PDB entry 9J3E | electron microscopy, 3.00 A resolution | chains A and E of the 12 polymer chains in the assembly

[Chain A]
Protein: RND efflux system, OprJ-like protein
Source organism: Klebsiella pneumoniae
UniProt: A0A411AKN6 (A0A411AKN6_KLEPN); residues 1-477 here = UniProt positions 1-477
Sequence (483 residues; numbered 1 to 483; the number before each row is that of its first residue):
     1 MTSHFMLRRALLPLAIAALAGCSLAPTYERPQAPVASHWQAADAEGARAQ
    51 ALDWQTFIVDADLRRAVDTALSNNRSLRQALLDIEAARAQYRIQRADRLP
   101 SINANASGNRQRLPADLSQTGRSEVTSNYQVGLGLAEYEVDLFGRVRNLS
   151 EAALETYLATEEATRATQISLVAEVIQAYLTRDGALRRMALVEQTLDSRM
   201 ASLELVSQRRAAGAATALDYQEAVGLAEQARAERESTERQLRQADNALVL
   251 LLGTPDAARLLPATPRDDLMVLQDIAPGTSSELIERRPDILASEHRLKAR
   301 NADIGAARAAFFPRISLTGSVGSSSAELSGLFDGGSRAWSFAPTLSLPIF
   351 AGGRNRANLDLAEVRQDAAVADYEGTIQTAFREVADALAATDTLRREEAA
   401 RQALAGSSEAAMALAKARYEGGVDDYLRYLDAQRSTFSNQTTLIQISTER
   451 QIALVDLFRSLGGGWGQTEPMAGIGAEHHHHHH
Not modelled in the structure: 1-60, 463-483
Construct notes: expression tag (478-483)

[Chain E]
Protein: RND efflux system, MexC-like protein
Source organism: Klebsiella pneumoniae
UniProt: A0A411AKL2 (A0A411AKL2_KLEPN); numbering as in UniProt (aligned over 1-387)
Sequence (395 residues; row label = number of the first residue in the row):
     1 MNKFREWITFSVISCLVAVTLVGCDKPEEQREEAPAREVDVLSVKTEPFT
    51 VFAELPGRIEPVRVAEVRARVAGIVLKRTFEEGADVKAGDVLFQIDPAPF
   101 KAALSRAQGELARAEAQLFQAQAMVRRYEPLVKIDAVSQQDFDNAMAALQ
   151 SAQADKRSAQANVETARLDLGYAEVRAPIAGRIGRAQVTEGALVGQGEAT
   201 LLARIQQLDPVYADFTQPAADALRLRAAIAEGKVAGASDQPLSLRVDGTD
   251 IERKGTLLFTDISVDRSTGQIALRGQFDNPEGVLLPGMYVRVRTPQGLNQ
   301 NAILVPQRAVQRSADGQASVMLLGEGDTVEVRQVTTGAMQGSRWQISEGL
   351 QAGDKVITSSLAAIRPGAKVIPREQGAAEKAPQSQAQWSHPQFEK
Not modelled in the structure: 1-35, 374-395
Construct notes: expression tag (388-395)

[Interface between chain A and chain E]
Pairs across the interface (9; chain A residue first):
  Arg-210(A) / Asp-135(E)  salt bridge
  Gly-213(A) / Ser-138(E)
  Gly-213(A) / Gln-139(E)  hydrogen bond (backbone-backbone)
  Gly-213(A) / Gln-140(E)  hydrogen bond (backbone-backbone)
  Ala-215(A) / Ser-138(E)
  Thr-216(A) / Asp-135(E)
  Thr-216(A) / Ala-136(E)
  Thr-216(A) / Ser-138(E)
  Ala-217(A) / Asp-135(E)  hydrogen bond (backbone-backbone)
Interface residues without a listed pair, chain A (6 interface residues in all): Ala-214
Interface residues without a listed pair, chain E (6 interface residues in all): Val-137

[Summary]
Chain A and chain E each contribute 6 residues to their interface, with 3 hydrogen bonds and 1 salt bridge.
Polar pairs include Arg-210(A)/Asp-135(E), Gly-213(A)/Gln-139(E) and Gly-213(A)/Gln-140(E).
Chain A is RND efflux system, OprJ-like protein and chain E is RND efflux system, MexC-like protein, both from
Klebsiella pneumoniae; the structure, Cryo-EM structure of TMexCD1-TOprJ1 in complex with
1-(1-naphthylmethyl)piperazine, was determined by electron microscopy.
